Entry 9LRE (electron microscopy, 2.84 A resolution); this record covers chains B and E of the 5 polymer chains in the assembly.

Chain B:
Name: Guanine nucleotide-binding protein G(I)/G(S)/G(T) subunit beta-1
Source organism: Rattus norvegicus
Reference sequence: P54311 (GBB1_RAT); residue numbers follow UniProt; this construct covers 2-340
Amino-acid sequence (351 residues; each row starts with the number of its first residue; numbers below 1 keep their minus sign (Met-10 is residue -10)):
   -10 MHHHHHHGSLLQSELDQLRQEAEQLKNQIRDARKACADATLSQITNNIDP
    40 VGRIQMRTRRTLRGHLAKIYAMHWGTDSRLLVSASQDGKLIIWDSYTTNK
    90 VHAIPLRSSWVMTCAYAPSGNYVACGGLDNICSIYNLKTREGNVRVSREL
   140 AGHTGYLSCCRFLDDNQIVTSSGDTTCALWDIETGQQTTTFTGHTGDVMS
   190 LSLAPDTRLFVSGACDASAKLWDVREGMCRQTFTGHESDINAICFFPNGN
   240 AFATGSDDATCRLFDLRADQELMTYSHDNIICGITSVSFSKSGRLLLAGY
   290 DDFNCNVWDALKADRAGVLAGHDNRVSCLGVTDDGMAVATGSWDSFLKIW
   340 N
Not modelled in the structure: -10 to 2
Construct notes: expression tag (-10 to 1)
Curated features (UniProtKB/Swiss-Prot):
  - modified residue: Ser2 (N-acetylserine), His266 (Phosphohistidine)

Chain E:
Name: scFv16
Source organism: Mus musculus
Notes: antibody fragment or engineered binder
Amino-acid sequence (260 residues; each row starts with the number of its first residue; note: 2 numbers in that range are skipped by the numbering (no residue carries them; nothing is unmodelled there); a row labelled like 121A-121N holds insertion residues (121A, then the next letters in order)):
     1 DVQLVESGGGLVQPGGSRKLSCSASGFAFSSFGMHWVRQAPEKGLEWVAY
    51 ISSGSGTIYYADTVKGRFTISRDDPKNTLFLQMTSLRSEDTAMYYCVRSI
   101 YYYGSSPFDFWGQGTTLTVSS
121A-121N GGGGSGGGGSGGGG
   124 SDIVMTQATSSVPVTPGESVSISCRSSKSLLHSNGNTYLYWFLQRPGQSP
   174 QLLIYRMSNLASGVPDRFSGSGSGTAFTLTISRLEAEDVGVYYCMQHLEY
   224 PLTFGAGTKLELKAAAASSEDLYFQ
Not modelled in the structure: 1, 121A-121N, 236-248
Cystine bridges: Cys22-Cys96, Cys147-Cys217

Chain B / chain E interface:
Pairs across the interface (13):
  Asp66(B) - Tyr103(E)  hydrogen bond
  Arg68(B) - Tyr103(E)
  Leu69(B) - Tyr103(E)  hydrophobic
  Asp83(B) - Tyr103(E)
  Val90(B) - Tyr102(E)  hydrophobic
  Arg129(B) - Val2(E)
  Arg129(B) - Arg98(E)  hydrogen bond (backbone-side chain)
  Arg129(B) - Phe110(E)
  Glu130(B) - Gly26(E)
  Glu130(B) - Phe27(E)
  Glu130(B) - Ala28(E)  hydrogen bond (backbone-backbone)
  Gly131(B) - Ala28(E)
  Gly131(B) - Phe32(E)
Other interface residues (no listed pair), chain B (10 interface residues in all): His91, Asn132
Other interface residues (no listed pair), chain E (10 interface residues in all): Ser31

In short:
Chain B and chain E each contribute 10 residues to their interface; the contacts include 3 hydrogen bonds.
Polar pairs include Asp66(B)-Tyr103(E), Arg129(B)-Arg98(E) and Glu130(B)-Ala28(E).
Chain B is Guanine nucleotide-binding protein G(I)/G(S)/G(T) subunit beta-1 (Rattus norvegicus) and chain E is
scFv16 (Mus musculus); the structure, Cryo-EM structure of the histamine H4 receptor-Gi protein complex
(Overall), was determined by electron microscopy (same publication as 9LRB, 9LRC and 9LRD).
